2BZ8 - chains A and C of the 3 polymer chains in the assembly; structure by X-ray diffraction, 2.00 A resolution.

# Chain A
Name: SH3-domain kinase binding protein 1
From: Homo sapiens
Notes: fragment: n-terminal sh3 domain residues 1-58
UniProtKB: Q96B97 (SH3K1_HUMAN); numbering as in UniProt (aligned over 1-58)
Sequence (58 residues; numbered 1 to 58; the number before each row is that of its first residue):
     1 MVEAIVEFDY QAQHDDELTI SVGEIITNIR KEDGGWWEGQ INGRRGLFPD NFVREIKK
Disordered / not traced: 1
Ion coordination: Na+ near Asp50 (its only coordinating residue here)

# Chain C
Name: Signal transduction protein cbl-B SH3-binding protein cbl-B, ring finger protein 56, cbl-B
Notes: fragment: polyproline rich region residues 902-912
UniProtKB: Q13191 (CBLB_HUMAN); numbering as in UniProt (aligned over 902-912)
Sequence (11 residues; each row starts with the number of its first residue):
   902 PARPPKPRPR R

# Chain A / chain C interface
Residue-residue contacts (21; chain A residue first):
  Phe8(A) - Arg909(C)
  Phe8(A) - Pro910(C)
  Phe8(A) - Arg912(C)
  Tyr10(A) - Lys907(C)
  Gln13(A) - Lys907(C)
  His14(A) - Arg904(C)
  Asp16(A) - Arg904(C)  salt bridge
  Glu17(A) - Arg904(C)  salt bridge
  Gly34(A) - Pro906(C)
  Trp36(A) - Arg904(C)
  Trp36(A) - Pro905(C)  hydrogen bond (side chain-backbone)
  Trp36(A) - Pro906(C)
  Trp36(A) - Lys907(C)
  Leu47(A) - Arg904(C)
  Asn51(A) - Lys907(C)  hydrogen bond (side chain-backbone)
  Asn51(A) - Pro908(C)
  Asn51(A) - Arg909(C)
  Phe52(A) - Pro908(C)
  Phe52(A) - Arg909(C)
  Phe52(A) - Pro910(C)
  Arg54(A) - Arg909(C)
Interface residues without a listed pair, chain A (16 interface residues in all): Glu7, Asp33, Gly35, Pro49
Interface residues without a listed pair, chain C (9 interface residues in all): Ala903

# Summary
The interface between chain A and chain C involves 16 residues on one side and 9 on the other, with 2 hydrogen
bonds and 2 salt bridges. Polar pairs include Asp16(A)-Arg904(C), Glu17(A)-Arg904(C) and Trp36(A)-Pro905(C).
Chain A is SH3-domain kinase binding protein 1 (Homo sapiens) and chain C is Signal transduction protein cbl-B
SH3-binding protein cbl-B, ring finger protein 56, cbl-B; the structure, N-terminal Sh3 domain of CIN85 bound
to Cbl-b peptide, was determined by X-ray diffraction (same publication as 2AK5).
